PDB entry 6WOX | X-ray diffraction, 3.14 A resolution | chains D and G of the 9 polymer chains in the assembly

== Chain D ==
Protein: DNA-directed RNA polymerase subunit beta'
Organism: Thermus thermophilus
Notes: EC 2.7.7.6
UniProt: Q8RQE8 (RPOC_THET8); residues 1-1505 here = UniProt positions 1-1505
Chain sequence (1505 residues; each row starts with the number of its first residue):
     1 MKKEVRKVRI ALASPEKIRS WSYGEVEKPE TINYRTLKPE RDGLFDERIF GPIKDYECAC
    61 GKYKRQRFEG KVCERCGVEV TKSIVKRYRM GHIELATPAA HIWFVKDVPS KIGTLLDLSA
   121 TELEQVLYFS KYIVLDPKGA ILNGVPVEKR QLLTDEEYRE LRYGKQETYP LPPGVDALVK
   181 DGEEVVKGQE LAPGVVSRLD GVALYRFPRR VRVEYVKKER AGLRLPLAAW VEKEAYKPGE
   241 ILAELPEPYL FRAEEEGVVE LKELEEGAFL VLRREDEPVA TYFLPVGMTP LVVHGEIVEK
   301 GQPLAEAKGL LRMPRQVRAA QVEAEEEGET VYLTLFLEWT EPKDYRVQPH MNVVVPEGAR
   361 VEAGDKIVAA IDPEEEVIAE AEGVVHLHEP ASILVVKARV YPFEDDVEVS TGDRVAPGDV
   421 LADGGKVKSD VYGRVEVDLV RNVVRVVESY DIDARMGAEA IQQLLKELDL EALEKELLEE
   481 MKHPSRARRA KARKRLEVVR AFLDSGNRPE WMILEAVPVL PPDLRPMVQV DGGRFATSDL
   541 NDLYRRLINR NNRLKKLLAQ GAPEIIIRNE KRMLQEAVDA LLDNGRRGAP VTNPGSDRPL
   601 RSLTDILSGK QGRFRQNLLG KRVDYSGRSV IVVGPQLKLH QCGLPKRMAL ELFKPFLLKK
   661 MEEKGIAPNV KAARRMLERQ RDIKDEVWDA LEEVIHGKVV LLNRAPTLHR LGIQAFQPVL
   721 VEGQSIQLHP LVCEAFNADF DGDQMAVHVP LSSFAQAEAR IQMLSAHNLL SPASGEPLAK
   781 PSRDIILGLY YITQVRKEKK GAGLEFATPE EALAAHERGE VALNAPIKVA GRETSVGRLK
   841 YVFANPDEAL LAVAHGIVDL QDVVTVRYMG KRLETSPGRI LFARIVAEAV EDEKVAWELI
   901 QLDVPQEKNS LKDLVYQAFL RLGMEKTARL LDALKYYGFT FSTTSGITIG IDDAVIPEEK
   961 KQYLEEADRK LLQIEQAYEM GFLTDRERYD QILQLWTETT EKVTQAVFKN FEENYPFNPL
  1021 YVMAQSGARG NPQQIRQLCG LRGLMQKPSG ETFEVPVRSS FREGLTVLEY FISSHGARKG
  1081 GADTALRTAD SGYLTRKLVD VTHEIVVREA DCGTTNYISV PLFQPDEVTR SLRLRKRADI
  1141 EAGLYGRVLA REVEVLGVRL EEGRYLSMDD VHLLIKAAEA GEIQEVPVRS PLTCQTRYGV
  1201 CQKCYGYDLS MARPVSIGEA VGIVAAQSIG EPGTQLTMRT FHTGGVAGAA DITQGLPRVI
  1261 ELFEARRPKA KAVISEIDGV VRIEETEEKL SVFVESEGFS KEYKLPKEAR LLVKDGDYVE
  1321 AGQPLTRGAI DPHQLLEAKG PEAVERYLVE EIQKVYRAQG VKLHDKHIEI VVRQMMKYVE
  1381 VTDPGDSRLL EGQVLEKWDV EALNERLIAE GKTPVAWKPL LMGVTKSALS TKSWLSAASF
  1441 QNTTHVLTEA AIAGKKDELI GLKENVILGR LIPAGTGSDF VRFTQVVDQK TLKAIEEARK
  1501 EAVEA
Unresolved in the structure: 1-2, 1239-1253, 1503-1505
Sequence notes: conflict Lys-86 (Arg in Q8RQE8)
Ion coordination: Zn2+ site 1: Cys-58, Cys-60, Cys-73, Cys-76; Na+: Asp-739 (together with 2'-deoxycytidine-5'-triphosphate); Mg2+: Asp-739, Asp-741, Asp-743 (shared with 1 residue of chain I); Zn2+ site 2: Cys-1112, Cys-1194, Cys-1201, Cys-1204
Residues lining bound ligands: 2'-deoxycytidine-5'-triphosphate (DCP): Arg-704, Pro-706, Asn-737, Asp-739, Asp-741, Arg-783, Arg-1029

== Chain G ==
Molecule: 22-nt DNA strand
Sequence (22 nucleotides; each row starts with the number of its first residue):
     1 CCTGCATCCG TGAGTGCAGC CA
Unresolved in the structure: 1-2, 20-22

== How chain D and chain G interact ==
Residue-residue contacts - 22 pairs, chain D then chain G:
  Ser-485(D) / DT3(G)  phosphate contact
  Arg-586(D) / DT11(G)  salt bridge to the phosphate
  Lys-610(D) / DG14(G)  salt bridge to the phosphate
  Lys-610(D) / DT15(G)  salt bridge to the phosphate
  Arg-615(D) / DA13(G)  salt bridge to the phosphate
  Arg-622(D) / DC17(G)  salt bridge to the phosphate
  Arg-628(D) / DG16(G)  base contact
  Arg-628(D) / DC17(G)  sugar contact
  Ala-705(D) / DT15(G)  base contact
  Pro-706(D) / DG14(G)  base contact
  Pro-706(D) / DT15(G)  base contact
  Thr-1088(D) / DG14(G)  base contact
  Ala-1089(D) / DA13(G)  phosphate contact
  Ala-1089(D) / DG14(G)  base contact
  Gly-1092(D) / DG14(G)  sugar contact
  Tyr-1093(D) / DG12(G)  sugar contact
  Tyr-1093(D) / DA13(G)  sugar contact
  Tyr-1093(D) / DG14(G)  sugar contact
  Gln-1441(D) / DG12(G)  phosphate contact
  Asn-1442(D) / DT11(G)  hydrogen bond to the phosphate
  Asn-1442(D) / DG12(G)  hydrogen bond to the phosphate
  Thr-1443(D) / DG12(G)  phosphate contact
Interface residues without a listed pair, chain D (17 interface residues in all): Lys-106, Arg-1096
Interface residues without a listed pair, chain G (9 interface residues in all): DG10

== Summary ==
Chain D and chain G form an interface of 17 and 9 residues respectively; the contacts include 2 hydrogen bonds
and 5 salt bridges. Polar pairs include Asn-1442(D)/DT11(G), Asn-1442(D)/DG12(G) and Arg-586(D)/DT11(G). Chain
D binds 2'-deoxycytidine-5'-triphosphate. Cys-58(D), Cys-60(D), Cys-73(D) and Cys-76(D) coordinate Zn2+ site
1.
Here chain D is DNA-directed RNA polymerase subunit beta' (Thermus thermophilus) and chain G is a 22-nt DNA
strand. Entry 6WOX (Thermus thermophilus RNA polymerase initially transcribing complex with 2'dCTP) was
determined by X-ray diffraction, deposited together with 6WOY.
